PDB entry 8XG8 | X-ray diffraction, 2.13 A resolution | chain A

Chain A:
Protein: Phenylacetone monooxygenase
From: Thermobifida fusca YX
Notes: EC 1.14.13.92
UniProt: Q47PU3 (PAMO_THEFY); aligned to UniProt positions 1-540 over residues 1-540 (the alignment contains insertions or deletions, so no single offset holds)
Amino-acid sequence (546 residues; numbered 1 to 546; the number before each row is that of its first residue):
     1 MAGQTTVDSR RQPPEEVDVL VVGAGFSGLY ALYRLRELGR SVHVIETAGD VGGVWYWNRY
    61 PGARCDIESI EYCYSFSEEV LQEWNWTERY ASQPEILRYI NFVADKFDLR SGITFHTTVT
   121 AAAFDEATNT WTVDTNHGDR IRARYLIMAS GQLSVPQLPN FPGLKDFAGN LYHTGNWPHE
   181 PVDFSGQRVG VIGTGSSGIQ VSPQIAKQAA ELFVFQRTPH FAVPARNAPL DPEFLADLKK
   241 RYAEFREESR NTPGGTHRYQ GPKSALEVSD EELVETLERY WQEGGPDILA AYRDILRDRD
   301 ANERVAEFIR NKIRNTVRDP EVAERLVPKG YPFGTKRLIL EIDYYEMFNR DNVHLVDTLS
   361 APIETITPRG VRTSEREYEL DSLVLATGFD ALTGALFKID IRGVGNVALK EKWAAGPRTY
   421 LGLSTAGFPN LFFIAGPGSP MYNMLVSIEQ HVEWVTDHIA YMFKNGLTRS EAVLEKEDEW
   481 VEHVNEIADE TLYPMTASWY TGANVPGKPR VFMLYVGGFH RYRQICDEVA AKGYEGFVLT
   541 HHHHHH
Unresolved in the structure: 1-9, 497-510, 542-546
Differences from the reference sequence: conflict Met441 (Leu443 in Q47PU3), Tyr442 (Ser444 in Q47PU3); expression tag (541-546)
Residues lining bound ligands:
  - FAD (flavin-adenine dinucleotide): Val22, Gly23, Ala24, Gly25, Phe26, Ser27, Gly28, Ile45, Glu46, Thr47, Gly52, Gly53, Val54, Trp55, Trp57, Asn58, Tyr60, Cys65, Asp66, Ile67, Tyr72, Thr117, Thr118, Val119, Ala149, Ser150, Gly151, Gln152, Leu153, Ser154, Arg337, Phe389, Ala395, Ile399, Tyr442, Asn443, Met444, Ile448
  - NADP (NAP; NADP nicotinamide-adenine-dinucleotide phosphate): Tyr60, Arg64, Cys65, Asp66, Leu153, Pro159, Phe161, Ile192, Gly193, Thr194, Gly195, Ser196, Ser197, Gly198, Gln200, Arg217, Thr218, His220, Lys336, Arg337, Ala386, Thr387, Gly388, Phe389
Curated features (UniProtKB/Swiss-Prot):
  - binding site (FAD): Ser27, Glu46, Val54 to Trp57, Asp66, Tyr72, Val119, Gln152
  - binding site (NADP(+)): Arg64 to Asp66, Thr194 to Gln200, Arg217, Thr218, Lys336, Arg337
  - site: Arg337 (Transition state stabilizer)

Overview:
Ligands of chain A: flavin-adenine dinucleotide and NADP. From UniProt: 10 FAD-binding residues and 14
NADP+-binding residues.
Chain A is Phenylacetone monooxygenase (Thermobifida fusca YX); the structure, Crystal structure of
phenylacetone monooxygenase mutant PM2 bound to FAD and NADP, was determined by X-ray diffraction, deposited
together with 8XG7 and 8XG9.
